5LGP - chains B and D of the 8 polymer chains in the assembly; structure by X-ray diffraction, 2.04 A resolution.

# Chain B (and D)
Protein: Histone-arginine methyltransferase CARM1
From: Mus musculus
Notes: EC 2.1.1.319; chain D of this document is another copy of the same molecule, construct and numbering; everything in this record applies to it too
Reference sequence: Q9WVG6 (CARM1_MOUSE); residues 130-487 here = UniProt positions 130-487
Chain sequence (361 residues; row label = number of the first residue in the row):
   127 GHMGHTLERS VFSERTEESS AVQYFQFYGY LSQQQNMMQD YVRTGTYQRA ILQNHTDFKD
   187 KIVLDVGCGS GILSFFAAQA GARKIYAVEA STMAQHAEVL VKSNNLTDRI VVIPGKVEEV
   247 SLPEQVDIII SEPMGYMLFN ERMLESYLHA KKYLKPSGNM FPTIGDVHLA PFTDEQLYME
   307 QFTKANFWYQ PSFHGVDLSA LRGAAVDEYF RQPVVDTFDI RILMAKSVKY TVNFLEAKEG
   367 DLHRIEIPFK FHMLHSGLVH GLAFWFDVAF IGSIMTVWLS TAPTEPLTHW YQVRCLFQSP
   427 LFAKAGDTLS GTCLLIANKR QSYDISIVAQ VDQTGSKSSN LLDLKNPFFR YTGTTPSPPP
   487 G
Disordered / not traced: 127-134, 478-487 (chain D: 127-135, 478-487)
Differences from the reference sequence: expression tag (127-129)
Small-molecule neighbours: P1C3s (8ZB; (2R,3R,4S,5R)-2-(6-aminopurin-9-yl)-5-propyl-oxolane-3,4-diol): Phe138, Tyr150, Phe151, Tyr154, Gly193, Gly195, Val214, Glu215, Ala216, Ser217, Gly241, Lys242, Val243, Glu244, Glu258, Met260, Glu267, Met269, Ser272
Swiss-Prot annotation at these positions:
  - region: Arg347 to Leu380 (Required for nuclear translocation)
  - binding site (S-adenosyl-L-methionine): Gln160, Arg169, Gly193, Glu215, Glu244, Ser272
  - modified residue: Ser217 (Phosphoserine)
  - cross-link: Lys228 (Glycyl lysine isopeptide (Lys-Gly) (interchain with G-Cter in ubiquitin))
  - mutagenesis: Tyr154 (Y154A/F/R: Loss of S-adenosyl-L-methionine binding. Loss of protein methyltransferase activity), Arg169 (R169A: Loss of protein methyltransferase activity), Tyr173 (Y173A: Reduces protein methyltransferase activity), Val189 to Asp191 (Abolishes histone methyltransferase activity and coactivator activity), Ser217 (S217A: Loss of S-adenosyl-L-methionine binding. Loss of protein methyltransferase activity. Localized in the nucleus; S217C/T: Loss of S-adenosyl-L-methionine binding ...), Ser229 (S229E: Abolishes dimerization), Glu267 (E267Q: Abolishes histone methyltransferase activity and reduces coactivator activity)
What the authors report for this chain:
  - catalytic residues: Glu258, Glu267 (citing earlier work)

# Interface between chain B and chain D
Residue-residue contacts (25; chain B residue first):
  Met305(B) with Met305(D), hydrophobic
  Phe308(B) with Tyr315(D)
  Asn312(B) with Phe308(D)
  Tyr315(B) with Arg328(D); Val332(D)
  Gln316(B) with Ser425(D)
  Pro317(B) with Ser425(D)
  Ser318(B) with Gly461(D); Ser462(D), hydrogen bond (backbone-side chain); Lys463(D), hydrogen bond (side chain-backbone)
  His320(B) with Thr460(D)
  Gly321(B) with Thr460(D); Gly461(D); Ser462(D)
  Arg328(B) with Tyr315(D)
  Val332(B) with Tyr315(D)
  Gln424(B) with Tyr315(D)
  Ser425(B) with Tyr315(D); Pro317(D)
  Thr460(B) with His320(D); Gly321(D)
  Gly461(B) with Ser318(D); Gly321(D)
  Ser462(B) with Ser318(D), hydrogen bond (side chain-backbone)
  Lys463(B) with Ser318(D), hydrogen bond (backbone-side chain)
Interface residues without a listed pair, chain D (16 interface residues in all): Gln316, Gln424

# Overview
17 residues of chain B face 16 of chain D across their interface, with 4 hydrogen bonds. Polar pairs include
Ser318(B)-Ser462(D) and Ser318(B)-Lys463(D). Chain B binds P1C3s. UniProt lists 6
S-adenosyl-L-methionine-binding residues and 9 mutagenesis sites on chain B. From the paper: catalytic
residues Glu258(B) and Glu267(B).
Both chains are Histone-arginine methyltransferase CARM1 (Mus musculus). Entry 5LGP (Crystal structure of
mouse CARM1 in complex with ligand P1C3s) was determined by X-ray diffraction (same publication as 5LGQ, 5LGR
and 5LGS).
